PDB entry 2ZIC | X-ray diffraction, 2.20 A resolution | chain A

Chain A:
Name: Dextran glucosidase
From: Streptococcus mutans
Notes: EC 3.2.1.70
UniProtKB: Q2HWU5 (Q2HWU5_STRMU); residues 6-536 here correspond to UniProt positions 1-531 (UniProt number = residue number - 5)
Amino-acid sequence (543 residues; row label = number of the first residue in the row):
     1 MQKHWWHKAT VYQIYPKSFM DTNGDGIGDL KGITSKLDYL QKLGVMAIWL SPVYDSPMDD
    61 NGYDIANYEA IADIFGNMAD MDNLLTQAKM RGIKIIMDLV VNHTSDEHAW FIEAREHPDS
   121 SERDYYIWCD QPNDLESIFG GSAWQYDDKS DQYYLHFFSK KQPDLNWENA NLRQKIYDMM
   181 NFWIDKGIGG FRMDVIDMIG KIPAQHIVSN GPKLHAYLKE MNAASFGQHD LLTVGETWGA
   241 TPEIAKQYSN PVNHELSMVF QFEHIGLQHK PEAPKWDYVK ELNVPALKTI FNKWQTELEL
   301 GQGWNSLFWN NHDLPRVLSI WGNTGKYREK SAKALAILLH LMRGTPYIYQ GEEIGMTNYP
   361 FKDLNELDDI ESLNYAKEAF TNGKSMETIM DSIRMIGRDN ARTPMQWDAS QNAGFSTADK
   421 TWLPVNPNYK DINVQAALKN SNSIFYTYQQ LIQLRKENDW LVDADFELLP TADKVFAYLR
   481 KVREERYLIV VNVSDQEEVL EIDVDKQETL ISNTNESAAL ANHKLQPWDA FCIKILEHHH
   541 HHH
Disordered / not traced: 537-543
Sequence notes: engineered mutation L536 (Asn531 in Q2HWU5); expression tag (537-543)
Metal / ion sites: Ca2+ site 1: D21, N23, D25, I27, D29; Ca2+ site 2: D148, D151; Ca2+ site 3 near T417 (its only coordinating residue here)

In short:
D21, N23, D25, I27 and D29 form the Ca2+ site 1. The Ca2+ site 2 is built by D148 and D151.
Chain A is Dextran glucosidase (Streptococcus mutans); the structure, Crystal structure of Streptococcus
mutans dextran glucosidase, was determined by X-ray diffraction together with 2ZID from the same study.
